Entry 8YZ5 (electron microscopy, 3.93 A resolution); this record covers chains D and K of the 7 polymer chains in the assembly.

# Chain D
Protein: Spike glycoprotein
From: Severe acute respiratory syndrome coronavirus 2
Reference sequence: P0DTC2 (SPIKE_SARS2); numbering as in UniProt; present here: 14-155, 158-1208
Chain sequence (1259 residues; each row starts with the number of its first residue; note: 2 numbers in that range are skipped by the numbering (no residue carries them; nothing is unmodelled there); numbers below 1 keep their minus sign (Met-5 is residue -5)):
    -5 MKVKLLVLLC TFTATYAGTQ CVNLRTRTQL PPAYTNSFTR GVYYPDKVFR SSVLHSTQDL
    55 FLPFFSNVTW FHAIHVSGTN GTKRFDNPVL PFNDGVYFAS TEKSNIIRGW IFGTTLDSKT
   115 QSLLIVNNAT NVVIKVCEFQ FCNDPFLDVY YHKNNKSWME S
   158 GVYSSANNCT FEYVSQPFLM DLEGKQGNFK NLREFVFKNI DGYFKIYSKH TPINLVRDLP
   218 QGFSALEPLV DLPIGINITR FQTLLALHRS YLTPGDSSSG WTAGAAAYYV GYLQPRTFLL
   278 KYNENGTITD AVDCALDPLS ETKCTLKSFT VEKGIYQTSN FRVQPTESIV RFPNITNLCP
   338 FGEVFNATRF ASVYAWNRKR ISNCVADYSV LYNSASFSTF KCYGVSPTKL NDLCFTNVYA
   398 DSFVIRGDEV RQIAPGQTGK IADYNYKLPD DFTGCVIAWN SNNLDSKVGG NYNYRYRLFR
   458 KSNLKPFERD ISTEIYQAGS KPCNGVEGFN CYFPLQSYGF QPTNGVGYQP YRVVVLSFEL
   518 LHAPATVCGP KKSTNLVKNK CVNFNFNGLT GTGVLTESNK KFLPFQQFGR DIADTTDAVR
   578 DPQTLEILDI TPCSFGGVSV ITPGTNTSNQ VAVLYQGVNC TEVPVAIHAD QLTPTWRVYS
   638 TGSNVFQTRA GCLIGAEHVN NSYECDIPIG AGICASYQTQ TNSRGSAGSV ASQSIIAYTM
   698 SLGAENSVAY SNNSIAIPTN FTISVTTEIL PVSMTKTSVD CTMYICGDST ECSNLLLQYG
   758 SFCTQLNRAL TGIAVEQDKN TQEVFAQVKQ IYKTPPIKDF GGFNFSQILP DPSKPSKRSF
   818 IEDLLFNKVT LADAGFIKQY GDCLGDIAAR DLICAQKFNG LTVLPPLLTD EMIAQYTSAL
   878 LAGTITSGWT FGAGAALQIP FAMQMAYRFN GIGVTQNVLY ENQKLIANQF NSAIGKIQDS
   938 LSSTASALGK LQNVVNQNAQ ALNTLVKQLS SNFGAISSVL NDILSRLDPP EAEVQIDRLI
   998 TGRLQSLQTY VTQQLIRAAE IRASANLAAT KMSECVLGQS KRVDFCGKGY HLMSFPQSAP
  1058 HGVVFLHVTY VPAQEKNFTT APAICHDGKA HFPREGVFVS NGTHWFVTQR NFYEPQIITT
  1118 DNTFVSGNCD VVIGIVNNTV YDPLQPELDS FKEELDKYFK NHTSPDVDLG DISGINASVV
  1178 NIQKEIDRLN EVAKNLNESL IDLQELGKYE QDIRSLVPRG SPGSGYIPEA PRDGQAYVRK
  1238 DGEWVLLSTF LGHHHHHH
Not modelled in the structure: -5 to 19, 70-76, 158-165, 248-254, 519-520, 529, 621-640, 677-688, 828-853, 1142-1255
Disulfide bonds: Cys131-Cys166, Cys291-Cys301, Cys336-Cys361, Cys379-Cys432, Cys480-Cys488, Cys538-Cys590, Cys617-Cys649, Cys662-Cys671, Cys738-Cys760, Cys743-Cys749, Cys1032-Cys1043, Cys1082-Cys1126
Sequence notes: expression tag (-5 to 13, 1209-1255); variant Arg19 (Thr in P0DTC2), Asp142 (Gly in P0DTC2), Gly158 (Arg in P0DTC2), Arg452 (Leu in P0DTC2), Lys478 (Thr in P0DTC2), Gly614 (Asp in P0DTC2), Arg681 (Pro in P0DTC2), Gly682 (Arg in P0DTC2), Ser683 (Arg in P0DTC2), Gly685 (Arg in P0DTC2), Asn950 (Asp in P0DTC2), Pro986 (Lys in P0DTC2), Pro987 (Val in P0DTC2)
UniProt features mapped onto this chain:
  - region: Asn280 to Cys301 (Putative superantigen), Arg403 to Asp405 (Integrin-binding motif), Asn448 to Tyr451, Tyr453 to Phe456 (Immunodominant HLA epitope recognized by the CD8+), Ser816 to Tyr837 (Fusion peptide 1), Lys835 to Phe855 (Fusion peptide 2), Asp1163 to Glu1202 (Heptad repeat 2)
  - site: Arg815, Ser816 (Cleavage)
  - glycosylation: Asn17 (N-linked (GlcNAc...) (complex) asparagine), Asn61 (N-linked (GlcNAc...) (hybrid) asparagine), Asn74 (N-linked (GlcNAc...) (complex) asparagine), Asn122 (N-linked (GlcNAc...) (hybrid) asparagine), Asn149 (N-linked (GlcNAc...) (complex) asparagine), Asn165 (N-linked (GlcNAc...) (complex) asparagine), Asn234 (N-linked (GlcNAc...) (high mannose) asparagine), Asn282 (N-linked (GlcNAc...) (complex) asparagine), Thr323 (O-linked (GalNAc) threonine), Ser325 (O-linked (HexNAc...) serine), Asn331 (N-linked (GlcNAc...) (complex) asparagine), Asn343 (N-linked (GlcNAc...) (complex) asparagine), Asn603 (N-linked (GlcNAc...) (hybrid) asparagine), Asn616 (N-linked (GlcNAc...) (complex) asparagine), Asn657 (N-linked (GlcNAc...) (complex) asparagine), Thr676 (O-linked (GlcNAc...) threonine), Thr678 (O-linked (GlcNAc...) threonine), Asn709 (N-linked (GlcNAc...) (high mannose) asparagine), Asn717 (N-linked (GlcNAc...) (hybrid) asparagine), Asn801 (N-linked (GlcNAc...) (hybrid) asparagine) and 6 more in UniProt
  - natural variant: Leu18 (L18F: In strain: Beta/B.1.351, Gamma/P.1 and 1 more), Thr20 (T20N: In strain: Gamma/P.1), Leu24 to Ala27 (sequence variant, change not given here; In strain: Omicron/BA.2, Omicron/BA.2.12.1 and 6 more), Pro26 (P26S: In strain: Gamma/P.1), Gln52 (Q52H: In strain: Omicron/EG.5.1), Ala67 (A67V: In strain: Eta/B.1.525, Omicron/BA.1), His69 to Val70 (deletion: In strain: Alpha/B.1.1.7, Eta/B.1.525 and 5 more), Gly75 (G75V: In strain: Lambda/C.37), Thr76 (T76I: In strain: Lambda/C.37), Asp80 (D80A: In strain: Beta/B.1.351), Val83 (V83A: In strain: Omicron/XBB.1.5, Omicron/EG.5.1), Thr95 (T95I: In strain: Iota/B.1.526, Mu/B.1.621 and 2 more), 76 further natural variant entries in UniProt
  - mutagenesis: His69 to Val70 (Increased incorporation of cleaved spike into virions), Asn121 (N121Q: Partial loss of biliverdin affinity), Arg190 (R190K: Partial loss of biliverdin affinity), Asn234 (N234Q: Increased resistance to neutralizing antibodies), Asn331 (N331Q: Reduced viral infectivity), Asn343 (N343Q: Reduced viral infectivity), Tyr453 (Y453F: Decreased HLA binding to NF9 epitope. Increased binding affinity to human ACE2), Ala475 (A475V: Increased resistance to neutralizing antibodies), Val483 (V483A: Increased resistance to neutralizing antibodies), Glu484 (E484D: Increased replication in human TMEM106B overexpressing cells), Phe490 (F490L: Increased resistance to neutralizing antibodies and human covalescent sera neutralization), Gln493 (Q493N: Reduced host ACE2-binding affinity in vitro; Q493Y: Reduced host ACE2-binding affinity in vitro), 8 further mutagenesis entries in UniProt

# Chain K
Protein: Fab light chain of JE-5C
From: Homo sapiens
Notes: antibody fragment or engineered binder
Chain sequence (107 residues; each row starts with the number of its first residue; a row labelled like 66A-66B holds insertion residues (66A, then the next letters in order)):
     1 DIVMTQSPSS LSASVGDRVT ITCQASQDIN NYLNWYQQKP GKAPKLLIYD ASNLETGVPS
    61 RFSGSG
66A-66B SG
    67 TDFTFTISSL QPEDIATYYC QQFDNLPWTF GQGTKVEIR
Not modelled in the structure: 105
Disulfide bonds: Cys23-Cys86

# Interface between chain D and chain K
Pairs across the interface (17; chain D residue first):
  Arg403(D) - Asp90(K)  salt bridge
  Arg408(D) - Asn91(K)
  Ser494(D) - Tyr32(K)  hydrogen bond (backbone-side chain)
  Gly496(D) - Asn30(K)  hydrogen bond (backbone-side chain)
  Gly496(D) - Tyr32(K)
  Gln498(D) - Asn30(K)
  Gln498(D) - Asn31(K)
  Thr500(D) - Asp28(K)
  Thr500(D) - Ser66A(K)
  Thr500(D) - Gly66B(K)
  Asn501(D) - Asp28(K)
  Asn501(D) - Asn30(K)
  Gly502(D) - Asp28(K)
  Tyr505(D) - Ile2(K)
  Tyr505(D) - Asn30(K)
  Tyr505(D) - Asp90(K)  hydrogen bond
  Tyr505(D) - Asn91(K)
Also at the interface, not in a pair above, chain D (12 interface residues in all): Asp405, Thr415, Tyr495
Also at the interface, not in a pair above, chain K (10 interface residues in all): Leu92

# Summary
Chain D and chain K form an interface of 12 and 10 residues respectively; the contacts include 3 hydrogen
bonds and 1 salt bridge. Polar pairs include Arg403(D)-Asp90(K), Ser494(D)-Tyr32(K) and Gly496(D)-Asn30(K).
From UniProt: 21 mutagenesis sites on chain D.
Here chain D is Spike glycoprotein (Severe acute respiratory syndrome coronavirus 2) and chain K is Fab light
chain of JE-5C (Homo sapiens). Entry 8YZ5 (SARS-CoV-2 Delta Spike in complex with Fab of JE-5C) was determined
by electron microscopy, deposited together with 8X0X, 8X0Y, 8YRO and 8YRP.
